PDB entry 8F1D | electron microscopy, 2.94 A resolution | chains A and B of the 4 polymer chains in the assembly

[Chain A (and B)]
Name: Potassium voltage-gated channel subfamily C member 1
Source organism: Homo sapiens
Notes: chain B of this document is another copy of the same molecule, construct and numbering; everything in this record applies to it too
UniProt: P48547 (KCNC1_HUMAN); numbering as in UniProt (aligned over 1-511)
Amino-acid sequence (552 residues; numbered -33 to 518; the number before each row is that of its first residue; numbers below 1 keep their minus sign (Met-33 is residue -33)):
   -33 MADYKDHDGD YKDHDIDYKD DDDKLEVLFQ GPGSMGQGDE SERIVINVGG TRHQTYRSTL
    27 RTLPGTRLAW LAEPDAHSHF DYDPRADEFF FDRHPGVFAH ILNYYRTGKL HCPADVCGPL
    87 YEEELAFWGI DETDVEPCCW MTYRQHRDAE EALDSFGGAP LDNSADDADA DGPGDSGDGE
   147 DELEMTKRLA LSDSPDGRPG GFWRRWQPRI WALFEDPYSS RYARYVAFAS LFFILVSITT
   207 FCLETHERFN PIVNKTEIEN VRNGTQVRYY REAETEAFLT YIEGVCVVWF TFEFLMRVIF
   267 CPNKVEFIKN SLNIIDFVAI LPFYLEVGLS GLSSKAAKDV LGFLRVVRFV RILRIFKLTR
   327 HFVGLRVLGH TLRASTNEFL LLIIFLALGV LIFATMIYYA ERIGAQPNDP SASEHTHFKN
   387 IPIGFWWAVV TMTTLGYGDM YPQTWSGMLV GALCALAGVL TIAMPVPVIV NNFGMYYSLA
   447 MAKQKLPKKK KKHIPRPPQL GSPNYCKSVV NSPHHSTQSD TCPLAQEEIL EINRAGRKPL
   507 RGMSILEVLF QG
Disordered / not traced: -33 to 6, 122-169, 220-234, 464-518
Sequence notes: expression tag (-33 to 0, 512-518)
Ion coordination: Zn2+ site 1: His77, Cys104, Cys105 (shared with Cys83(B) of chain B); Zn2+ site 2: Cys83 (shared with 3 residues of chain D); K+ site 1: Thr400, Leu401 (shared with Thr400(B), Leu401(B) of chain B; 2 residues of chain C; 2 residues of chain D); K+ site 2: Thr400 (shared with Thr400(B) of chain B; 1 residue of chain C; 1 residue of chain D); K+ site 3: Leu401, Gly402 (shared with Leu401(B), Gly402(B) of chain B; 2 residues of chain C; 2 residues of chain D); K+ site 4: Gly402, Tyr403 (shared with Gly402(B), Tyr403(B) of chain B; 2 residues of chain C; 2 residues of chain D)

[Interface between chain A and chain B]
Contacting residue pairs - 83 pairs, chain A then chain B:
  Arg9(A) with Asp47(B), salt bridge; Phe56(B)
  His19(A) with Gly15(B)
  Gln20(A) with Asn13(B); Gly15(B); Gly16(B); Phe56(B)
  Thr21(A) with Asp58(B), hydrogen bond
  Tyr22(A) with Asp47(B); Phe56(B)
  Ser24(A) with Pro463(B)
  Thr25(A) with Asp58(B); Pro463(B)
  Thr28(A) with His459(B); Ile460(B)
  Leu29(A) with His459(B)
  Ala65(A) with His60(B)
  His66(A) with Val82(B)
  Asn69(A) with His60(B); Leu86(B); Glu90(B)
  Tyr70(A) with His459(B)
  Tyr71(A) with His459(B), hydrogen bond (backbone-side chain)
  Arg72(A) with Gly15(B); Asp58(B), salt bridge; Arg59(B), hydrogen bond (side chain-backbone); His60(B); Pro61(B)
  Thr73(A) with Arg59(B); His459(B)
  Gly74(A) with His459(B)
  His77(A) with Cys83(B)
  Pro79(A) with Asp81(B)
  Ala80(A) with Ala80(B); Asp81(B), hydrogen bond (backbone-backbone)
  Thr99(A) with Leu452(B); Lys455(B), hydrogen bond
  Cys104(A) with Cys83(B), hydrophobic; His112(B)
  Cys105(A) with Cys83(B), hydrophobic
  Trp106(A) with Leu452(B)
  Met107(A) with Ser444(B); Ala448(B), hydrophobic
  Glu344(A) with Tyr443(B)
  Leu347(A) with Phe328(B), hydrophobic; Gly330(B)
  Ile350(A) with Phe328(B), hydrophobic
  Phe351(A) with Leu331(B), hydrophobic; Leu334(B), hydrophobic
  Leu357(A) with Ile318(B), hydrophobic
  Ile358(A) with Phe322(B), hydrophobic
  Thr361(A) with Ile318(B)
  Tyr364(A) with Thr211(B)
  Tyr365(A) with Phe207(B); Arg311(B); Val312(B); Phe315(B), hydrophobic
  Ser379(A) with Glu213(B)
  Lys385(A) with Thr211(B); Glu213(B)
  Asn386(A) with Thr211(B); His212(B); Glu213(B), hydrogen bond
  Ile387(A) with Thr211(B)
  Trp393(A) with Tyr403(B), hydrogen bond
  Thr397(A) with Tyr403(B), hydrogen bond
  Thr400(A) with Thr399(B); Thr400(B); Leu401(B)
  Leu401(A) with Leu401(B)
  Gly402(A) with Leu401(B); Gly402(B); Tyr403(B)
  Tyr403(A) with Tyr403(B)
  Gly404(A) with Tyr403(B)
  Tyr407(A) with Asp405(B)
  Pro408(A) with Trp392(B), hydrophobic
  Met414(A) with Trp392(B)
  Ala418(A) with Val395(B), hydrophobic
  Leu422(A) with Leu352(B), hydrophobic
  Ala429(A) with Val436(B)
  Met430(A) with Phe439(B), hydrophobic
  Pro433(A) with Val436(B), hydrophobic
Also at the interface, not in a pair above, chain A (67 interface residues in all): Arg18, Cys78, Asp81, Asp100, Val101, Pro103, Asn343, Leu346, Leu354, Pro376, Pro388, Phe391, Met406, Leu426
Also at the interface, not in a pair above, chain B (59 interface residues in all): Pro85, Glu89, Cys208, Ile218, Ile321, Thr337, Ile389, Val432, Ile435, Met447, Lys458

[Overview]
The interface between chain A and chain B involves 67 residues on one side and 59 on the other; the contacts
include 8 hydrogen bonds and 2 salt bridges. Polar contacts include Arg9(A)-Asp47(B), Arg72(A)-Asp58(B) and
Thr21(A)-Asp58(B). His77(A), Cys104(A) and Cys105(A) coordinate Zn2+ site 1.
Chain A and chain B are both Potassium voltage-gated channel subfamily C member 1 (Homo sapiens); the
structure, Voltage-gated potassium channel Kv3.1 apo, was determined by electron microscopy (same publication
as 8F1C).
